8J6J - chains B and H of the 5 polymer chains in the assembly; structure by electron microscopy, 2.80 A resolution.

== Chain B ==
Name: Guanine nucleotide-binding protein G(I)/G(S)/G(T) subunit beta-1
Source organism: Homo sapiens
UniProt: P62873 (GBB1_HUMAN); residues 2-340 here = UniProt positions 2-340
Chain sequence (370 residues; each row starts with the number of its first residue; numbers below 1 keep their minus sign (Gly-3 is residue -3)):
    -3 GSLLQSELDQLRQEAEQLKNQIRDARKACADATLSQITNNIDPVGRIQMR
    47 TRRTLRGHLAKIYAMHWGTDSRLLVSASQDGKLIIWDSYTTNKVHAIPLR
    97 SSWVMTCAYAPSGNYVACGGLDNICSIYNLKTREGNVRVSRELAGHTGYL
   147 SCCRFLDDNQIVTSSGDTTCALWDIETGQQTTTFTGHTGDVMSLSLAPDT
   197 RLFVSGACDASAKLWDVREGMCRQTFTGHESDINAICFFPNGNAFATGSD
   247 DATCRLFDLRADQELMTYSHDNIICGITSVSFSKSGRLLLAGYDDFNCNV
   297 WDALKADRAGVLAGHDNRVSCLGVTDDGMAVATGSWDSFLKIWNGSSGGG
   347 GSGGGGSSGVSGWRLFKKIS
Unresolved in the structure: -3 to 1, 341-366
Construct notes: expression tag (-3 to 1, 341-366)
Curated features (UniProtKB/Swiss-Prot):
  - modified residue: Ser2 (N-acetylserine), His266 (Phosphohistidine)

== Chain H ==
Name: Scfv16
Source organism: Homo sapiens
Notes: antibody fragment or engineered binder
Chain sequence (247 residues; row label = number of the first residue in the row; note: 13 numbers in that range are skipped by the numbering (no residue carries them; nothing is unmodelled there); a row labelled like 121A-121N holds insertion residues (121A, then the next letters in order)):
     2 VQLVESGGGLVQPGGSRKLSCSASGFAFSSFGMHWVRQAPEKGLEWVAYI
    52 SSGSGTIYYADTVKGRFTISRDDPKNTLFLQMTSLRSEDTAMYYCVRSIY
   102 YYGSSPFDFWGQGTTLTVSA
121A-121N GGGGSGGGGSGGGG
   135 SADIVMTQATSSVPVTPGESVSISCRSSKSLLHSNGNTYLYWFLQRPGQS
   185 PQLLIYRMSNLASGVPDRFSGSGSGTAFTLTISRLEAEDVGVYYCMQHLE
   235 YPLTFGAGTKLEL
Unresolved in the structure: 121A-121N

== How chain B and chain H interact ==
Pairs across the interface (11):
  Asp66(B) - Tyr103(H)
  Arg68(B) - Tyr103(H)
  Leu69(B) - Tyr103(H)  hydrophobic
  Val90(B) - Tyr102(H)  hydrophobic
  His91(B) - Tyr102(H)
  Arg129(B) - Val2(H)
  Arg129(B) - Arg98(H)  hydrogen bond (backbone-side chain)
  Glu130(B) - Phe27(H)
  Glu130(B) - Ala28(H)
  Glu130(B) - Phe32(H)
  Gly131(B) - Phe32(H)
Also at the interface, not in a pair above, chain B (9 interface residues in all): Asn132
Also at the interface, not in a pair above, chain H (8 interface residues in all): Gly26

== Summary ==
The interface between chain B and chain H involves 9 residues on one side and 8 on the other, with 1 hydrogen
bond. The hydrogen-bonded pair is Arg129(B)-Arg98(H).
Here chain B is Guanine nucleotide-binding protein G(I)/G(S)/G(T) subunit beta-1 and chain H is Scfv16, both
from Homo sapiens. Entry 8J6J (Cryo-EM structure of thehydroxycarboxylic acid receptor 2-Gi protein complex
bound with GSK256073) was determined by electron microscopy (same publication as 8J6I and 8J6L).
